Entry 5ZLI (X-ray diffraction, 2.80 A resolution); this record covers chains A and B of the 6 polymer chains in the assembly.

== Chain A (and B) ==
Name: Glutamine synthetase
Source organism: Helicobacter pylori (strain ATCC 700392 / 26695)
Notes: EC 6.3.1.2; chain B of this document is another copy of the same molecule, construct and numbering; everything in this record applies to it too
UniProtKB: P94845 (GLN1B_HELPY); residues 1-481 here = UniProt positions 1-481
Amino-acid sequence (481 residues; numbered 1 to 481; the number before each row is that of its first residue):
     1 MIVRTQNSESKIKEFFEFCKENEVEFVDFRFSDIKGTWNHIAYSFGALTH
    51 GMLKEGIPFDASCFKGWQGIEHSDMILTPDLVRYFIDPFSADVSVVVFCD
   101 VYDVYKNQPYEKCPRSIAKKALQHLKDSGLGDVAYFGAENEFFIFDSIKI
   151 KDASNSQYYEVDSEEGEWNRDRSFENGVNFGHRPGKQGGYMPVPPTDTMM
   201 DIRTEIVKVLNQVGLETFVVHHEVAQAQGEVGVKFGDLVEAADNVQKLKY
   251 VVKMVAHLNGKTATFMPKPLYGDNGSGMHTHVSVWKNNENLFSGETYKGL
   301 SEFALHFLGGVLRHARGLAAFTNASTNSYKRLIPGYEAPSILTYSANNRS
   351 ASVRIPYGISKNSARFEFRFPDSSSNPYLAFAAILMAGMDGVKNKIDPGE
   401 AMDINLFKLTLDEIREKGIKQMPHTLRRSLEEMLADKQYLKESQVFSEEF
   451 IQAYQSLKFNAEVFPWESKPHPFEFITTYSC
Not modelled in the structure: 1-7 (chain B: 1-6)
What the authors report for this chain:
  - conformationally variable residues (order/disorder transition): Glu337

== Chain A / chain B interface ==
Pairs across the interface (91):
  Glu25(A) with Lys208(B), salt bridge
  Phe26(A) with Thr204(B); Val207(B), hydrophobic; Val220(B), hydrophobic
  Arg30(A) with Val193(B)
  Phe31(A) with Met191(B), hydrophobic
  Trp38(A) with Pro192(B); Val193(B), hydrogen bond (backbone-backbone)
  Asn39(A) with Tyr190(B); Met191(B), hydrogen bond (side chain-backbone); Pro192(B); Val193(B)
  His40(A) with Met191(B), hydrogen bond (backbone-backbone); Pro192(B), hydrogen bond (side chain-backbone); Val193(B); Pro194(B); Asp197(B), salt bridge; Arg203(B)
  Ile41(A) with Met191(B), hydrophobic; Val219(B), hydrophobic
  Ala42(A) with Val219(B); Val220(B), hydrogen bond (backbone-backbone)
  Tyr43(A) with Phe218(B); Val219(B), hydrophobic
  Ser44(A) with Thr217(B), hydrogen bond; Phe218(B), hydrogen bond (backbone-backbone)
  Ala47(A) with Thr217(B); Phe218(B), hydrophobic
  Phe59(A) with Tyr190(B)
  Asp60(A) with Tyr190(B), hydrogen bond (backbone-side chain); Glu337(B); Arg349(B), salt bridge
  Cys63(A) with Tyr190(B), hydrophobic; Val224(B), hydrophobic; Glu337(B)
  Phe64(A) with Tyr190(B)
  Ile70(A) with Asn347(B); Asn348(B); Arg349(B), hydrogen bond (backbone-backbone); Ser350(B); Asn405(B); Phe407(B), hydrophobic
  Glu71(A) with Ala346(B); Asn347(B); Asn348(B); Ile404(B); Asn405(B)
  His72(A) with Asn347(B)
  Ser73(A) with Asn347(B), hydrogen bond (backbone-backbone); Arg349(B), hydrogen bond
  Asp74(A) with Asn347(B); Arg349(B), salt bridge; Arg354(B), salt bridge; Pro356(B); Tyr357(B), hydrogen bond (side chain-backbone)
  Asp87(A) with Met200(B)
  Ser90(A) with Met200(B); Asp201(B)
  Ala91(A) with Asp201(B), hydrogen bond (backbone-side chain)
  Asp92(A) with Thr204(B)
  Val104(A) with Tyr357(B), hydrophobic
  Tyr105(A) with Asn347(B)
  Asp146(A) with Val178(B)
  Ser147(A) with Gly177(B), hydrogen bond (side chain-backbone); Val178(B); Asn179(B), hydrogen bond (side chain-backbone)
  Ile148(A) with Asn179(B), hydrogen bond (backbone-backbone); Phe180(B); Gly181(B)
  Lys149(A) with Arg170(B); Asp171(B); Arg172(B); Ser173(B); Gly177(B), hydrogen bond (side chain-backbone); Asn179(B)
  Ile150(A) with Arg170(B), hydrogen bond (backbone-backbone); Asp171(B), hydrogen bond (backbone-backbone)
  Lys151(A) with Asp171(B)
  Tyr250(A) with Pro194(B); Met200(B)
  Lys253(A) with His182(B); Pro195(B)
  Met254(A) with Pro194(B), hydrophobic; Pro195(B)
  His257(A) with Phe180(B); Pro195(B)
  Gly260(A) with Phe180(B)
  Lys261(A) with Phe180(B)
  Thr262(A) with Phe180(B), hydrogen bond (side chain-backbone); His182(B), hydrogen bond
  Ala263(A) with His182(B), hydrogen bond (backbone-side chain)
Other interface residues (no listed pair), chain A (46 interface residues in all): Thr37, Ser62, Ile76, Phe89, Arg172
Other interface residues (no listed pair), chain B (44 interface residues in all): Asn176, Glu205, His221, Ile355

== Overview ==
46 residues of chain A face 44 of chain B across their interface, with 22 hydrogen bonds and 5 salt bridges.
Polar contacts include Glu25(A)-Lys208(B), His40(A)-Asp197(B) and Asp60(A)-Arg349(B). The paper reports
conformational variability at Glu337(A).
Both chains are Glutamine synthetase (Helicobacter pylori (strain ATCC 700392 / 26695)). Entry 5ZLI (Crystal
structure of glutamine synthetase from helicobacter pylori) was determined by X-ray diffraction together with
5ZLP from the same study.
